5BVP - chains H and L of the 3 polymer chains in the assembly; structure by X-ray diffraction, 2.20 A resolution.

# Chain H
Molecule: canakinumab Fab heavy-chain
Source organism: Homo sapiens
Notes: antibody fragment or engineered binder
Sequence (225 residues; numbered 1 to 225; the number before each row is that of its first residue):
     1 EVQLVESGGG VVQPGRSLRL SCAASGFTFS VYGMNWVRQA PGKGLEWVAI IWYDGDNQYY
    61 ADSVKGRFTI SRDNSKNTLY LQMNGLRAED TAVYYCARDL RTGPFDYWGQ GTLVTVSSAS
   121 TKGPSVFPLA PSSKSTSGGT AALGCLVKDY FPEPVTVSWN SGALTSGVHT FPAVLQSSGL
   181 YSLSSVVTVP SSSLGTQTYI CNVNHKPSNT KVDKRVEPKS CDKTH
Not modelled in the structure: 221-225
Modified / non-standard residues: E1 (pyroglutamic acid; PCA)
Disulfide bonds: C22-C96, C145-C201

# Chain L
Molecule: Canakinumab Fab light-chain
Source organism: Homo sapiens
Notes: antibody fragment or engineered binder
Sequence (214 residues; each row starts with the number of its first residue):
     1 EIVLTQSPDF QSVTPKEKVT ITCRASQSIG SSLHWYQQKP DQSPKLLIKY ASQSFSGVPS
    61 RFSGSGSGTD FTLTINSLEA EDAAAYYCHQ SSSLPFTFGP GTKVDIKRTV AAPSVFIFPP
   121 SDEQLKSGTA SVVCLLNNFY PREAKVQWKV DNALQSGNSQ ESVTEQDSKD STYSLSSTLT
   181 LSKADYEKHK VYACEVTHQG LSSPVTKSFN RGEC
Not modelled in the structure: 214
Disulfide bonds: C23-C88, C134-C194

# How chain H and chain L interact
Residue-residue contacts (78):
  V37(H) with F98(L), hydrophobic
  Q39(H) with Q38(L), hydrogen bond; Y87(L), hydrogen bond
  K43(H) with Y87(L)
  G44(H) with Y87(L)
  L45(H) with P44(L), hydrophobic; Y87(L); F98(L)
  W47(H) with L94(L), hydrophobic; P95(L), hydrophobic; F96(L); F98(L)
  I50(H) with F96(L), hydrophobic
  W52(H) with L94(L), hydrophobic
  Y59(H) with L94(L), hydrophobic
  Y95(H) with Q38(L), hydrogen bond; Q42(L), hydrogen bond (side chain-backbone); S43(L); P44(L)
  L100(H) with K49(L); Y50(L), hydrogen bond (backbone-side chain)
  R101(H) with Y50(L)
  T102(H) with S91(L); F96(L)
  G103(H) with H34(L); Y50(L); H89(L); S91(L)
  P104(H) with H34(L); Y36(L); L46(L), hydrophobic; K49(L); Y50(L)
  F105(H) with Y36(L), hydrogen bond (backbone-side chain); L46(L); H89(L); F98(L), hydrophobic
  D106(H) with L46(L); F55(L)
  W108(H) with Y36(L), hydrophobic; S43(L); P44(L); F98(L), hydrophobic
  G109(H) with S43(L), hydrogen bond (backbone-side chain)
  V126(H) with E123(L)
  F127(H) with S121(L); E123(L); Q124(L)
  P128(H) with S121(L)
  L129(H) with F118(L); V133(L), hydrophobic
  A130(H) with F118(L)
  K134(H) with S208(L)
  A142(H) with F116(L), hydrophobic; F118(L); L135(L), hydrophobic
  L146(H) with S131(L)
  K148(H) with S131(L)
  H169(H) with N137(L); N138(L), hydrogen bond; S174(L), hydrogen bond
  F171(H) with L135(L), hydrophobic; S162(L); T164(L); S174(L); L175(L); S176(L)
  P172(H) with S162(L), hydrogen bond (backbone-side chain); V163(L)
  V174(H) with Q160(L); E161(L); S162(L)
  L175(H) with Q160(L), hydrogen bond (backbone-side chain)
  Q176(H) with Q160(L)
  V186(H) with L135(L), hydrophobic
  T188(H) with N137(L)
  K214(H) with E123(L), salt bridge
  K219(H) with D122(L), salt bridge
Also at the interface, not in a pair above, chain H (44 interface residues in all): E46, Y107, Q110, T140, L143, S184
Also at the interface, not in a pair above, chain L (39 interface residues in all): P100, T180

# In short
44 residues of chain H and 39 residues of chain L are in contact; the contacts include 11 hydrogen bonds and 2
salt bridges. Among the polar pairs are K214(H)-E123(L), K219(H)-D122(L) and Q39(H)-Q38(L).
Chain H is canakinumab Fab heavy-chain and chain L is Canakinumab Fab light-chain, both from Homo sapiens; the
structure, The molecular mode of action and species specificity of canakinumab, a human monoclonal antibody
neutralizing IL-1beta, was determined by X-ray diffraction, deposited together with 5BVJ.
